7JG5 - chains a and b of the 20 polymer chains in the assembly; structure by electron microscopy, 3.40 A resolution.

Chain a:
Protein: ATP synthase subunit a
Source organism: Mycolicibacterium smegmatis
UniProt: A0R206 (A0R206_MYCS2); numbering as in UniProt (aligned over 1-252)
Amino-acid sequence (252 residues; each row starts with the number of its first residue):
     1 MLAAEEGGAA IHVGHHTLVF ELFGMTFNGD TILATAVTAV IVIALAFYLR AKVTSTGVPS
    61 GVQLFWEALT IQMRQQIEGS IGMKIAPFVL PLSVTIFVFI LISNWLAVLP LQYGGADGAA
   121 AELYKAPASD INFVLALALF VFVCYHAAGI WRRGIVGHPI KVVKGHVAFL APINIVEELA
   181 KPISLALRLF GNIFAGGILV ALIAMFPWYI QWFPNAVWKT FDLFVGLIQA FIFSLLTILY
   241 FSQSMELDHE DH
Not modelled in the structure: 1-30, 114-122, 247-252

Chain b:
Protein: ATP synthase subunit b
Source organism: Mycolicibacterium smegmatis
UniProt: A0A0D6IV98 (A0A0D6IV98_MYCSM); residues 1-170 here = UniProt positions 1-170
Amino-acid sequence (170 residues; each row starts with the number of its first residue):
     1 MGEFSATILA ASQAAEEGGG GSNFLIPNGT FFAVLIIFLI VLGVISKWVV PPISKVLAER
    61 EAMLAKTAAD NRKSAEQVAA AQADYEKEMA EARAQASALR DEARAAGRSV VDEKRAQASG
   121 EVAQTLTQAD QQLSAQGDQV RSGLESSVDG LSAKLASRIL GVDVNSGGTQ
Not modelled in the structure: 1-19, 165-170

Interface between chain a and chain b:
Pairs across the interface (42; chain a residue first):
  Thr31(a) with Thr30(b)
  Ile32(a) with Thr30(b)
  Thr35(a) with Ile37(b)
  Ala39(a) with Val41(b), hydrophobic
  Val42(a) with Val41(b), hydrophobic
  Ile43(a) with Val44(b), hydrophobic
  Ala46(a) with Val49(b), hydrophobic
  Leu49(a) with Val49(b), hydrophobic; Ile53(b), hydrophobic
  Arg50(a) with Trp48(b)
  Ser55(a) with Glu59(b), hydrogen bond
  Trp66(a) with Val49(b), hydrophobic; Ile53(b), hydrophobic
  Glu67(a) with Ile53(b); Leu57(b); Arg60(b), salt bridge
  Arg74(a) with Ser54(b), hydrogen bond; Leu57(b)
  Pro91(a) with Ser46(b)
  Leu92(a) with Leu42(b), hydrophobic
  Thr95(a) with Phe38(b); Val41(b); Leu42(b); Ile45(b)
  Ile96(a) with Phe38(b), hydrophobic
  Phe99(a) with Phe38(b), hydrophobic
  Ile131(a) with Phe24(b); Leu25(b)
  Asn132(a) with Pro27(b); Asn28(b), hydrogen bond (side chain-backbone); Thr30(b), hydrogen bond; Phe31(b)
  Phe133(a) with Val34(b), hydrophobic
  Leu135(a) with Pro27(b), hydrophobic; Phe31(b)
  Ala136(a) with Phe31(b); Leu35(b)
  Leu137(a) with Phe38(b), hydrophobic
  Phe140(a) with Leu39(b), hydrophobic
  Phe190(a) with Phe24(b), hydrophobic; Leu25(b), hydrophobic
  Phe194(a) with Phe24(b), hydrophobic
Also at the interface, not in a pair above, chain a (35 interface residues in all): Ala36, Val53, Thr54, Thr70, Ile71, Leu90, Val94, Val98
Also at the interface, not in a pair above, chain b (27 interface residues in all): Ala33, Val50, Pro52, Val56

Overview:
35 residues of chain a face 27 of chain b across their interface, with 4 hydrogen bonds and 1 salt bridge.
Polar pairs include Glu67(a)-Arg60(b), Ser55(a)-Glu59(b) and Arg74(a)-Ser54(b).
Here chain a is ATP synthase subunit a and chain b is ATP synthase subunit b, both from Mycolicibacterium
smegmatis. Entry 7JG5 (Cryo-EM structure of bedaquiline-free Mycobacterium smegmatis ATP synthase rotational
state 1) was determined by electron microscopy together with 7JG6, 7JG7, 7JG8, 7JG9, 7JGA, 7JGB and 7JGC from
the same study.
